PDB entry 3MKW | X-ray diffraction, 2.99 A resolution | chains T and B of the 4 polymer chains in the assembly

== Chain T ==
Molecule: 18-nt DNA strand
Notes: fragment: 18 mer sopC repeat
Sequence (18 nucleotides; row label = number of the first residue in the row):
     1 CTGGGACCATGGTCCCAG

== Chain B ==
Molecule: Protein sopB
Organism: Escherichia coli
Notes: fragment: SopB
Reference sequence: P62558 (SOPB_ECOLI); residue numbers follow UniProt; this construct covers 155-272
Chain sequence (138 residues; row label = number of the first residue in the row):
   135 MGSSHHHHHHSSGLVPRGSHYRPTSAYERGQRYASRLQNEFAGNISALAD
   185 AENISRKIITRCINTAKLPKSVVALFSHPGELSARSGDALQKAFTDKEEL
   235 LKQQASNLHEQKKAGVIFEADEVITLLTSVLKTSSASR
Unresolved in the structure: 135-156, 272
Construct notes: expression tag (135-154); conflict Asp-255 (Glu in P62558)
From the paper describing this entry:
  - binding site for the 18-nt DNA strand: Asn-178, Ser-180, Arg-190, Lys-191, Thr-194
  - specificity-determining residues: Arg-190
  - binding site for the 18-nt DNA strand (chain T): Arg-163, Ser-189, Ile-192, Arg-195, Ser-217, Arg-219, Ser-220
  - self-association interface (contacts with another copy of this molecule); pairs are residue here / residue on that copy: Lys-231/Glu-244 (salt bridge), Leu-234/Leu-234 (hydrophobic contact), Glu-244/Thr-267 (hydrogen bond), Val-264/Val-264 (hydrophobic contact), Asn-241

== Chain T / chain B interface ==
Residue-residue contacts - 17 pairs, chain T then chain B:
  DT10(T) with Ser-217(B), hydrogen bond to the phosphate; Arg-219(B), base contact; Ser-220(B), hydrogen bond to the phosphate
  DG11(T) with Arg-195(B), base contact; Ser-217(B), phosphate contact; Ala-218(B), hydrogen bond to the phosphate; Arg-219(B), hydrogen bond to the base
  DG12(T) with Arg-163(B), salt bridge to the phosphate; Ile-188(B), phosphate contact; Ile-192(B), phosphate contact; Arg-195(B), hydrogen bond to the base; Arg-219(B), base contact
  DT13(T) with Ile-188(B), phosphate contact; Ser-189(B), hydrogen bond to the phosphate; Lys-191(B), base contact; Ile-192(B), phosphate contact
  DC15(T) with Arg-190(B), base contact
Other interface residues (no listed pair), chain T (8 interface residues in all): DA9, DC14, DC16
Other interface residues (no listed pair), chain B (12 interface residues in all): Asp-255

== Summary ==
8 residues of chain T and 12 residues of chain B are in contact; the contacts include 6 hydrogen bonds and 1
salt bridge. Among the polar pairs are DG11(T)/Arg-219(B), DG12(T)/Arg-195(B) and DT10(T)/Ser-217(B). From the
paper: a binding site for the 18-nt DNA strand (chain T) at Arg-163(B), Ser-189(B) and Ile-192(B) among
others; a binding site for the 18-nt DNA strand at Asn-178(B), Ser-180(B) and Arg-190(B) among others.
Chain T is an 18-nt DNA strand and chain B is Protein sopB (Escherichia coli); the structure, Structure of
sopB(155-272)-18mer complex, I23 form, was determined by X-ray diffraction (same publication as 3MKY and
3KZ5).
